6M3X - chains A and I of the 24 polymer chains in the assembly; structure by electron microscopy, 2.24 A resolution.

# Chain A (and I)
Protein: Sulfur oxygenase/reductase
From: Sulfurisphaera tokodaii (strain DSM 16993 / JCM 10545 / NBRC 100140 / 7)
Notes: EC 1.13.11.55; chain I of this document is another copy of the same molecule, construct and numbering; everything in this record applies to it too
UniProtKB: Q972K4 (Q972K4_SULTO); residues 1-311 here = UniProt positions 1-311
Amino-acid sequence (311 residues; numbered 1 to 311; the number before each row is that of its first residue):
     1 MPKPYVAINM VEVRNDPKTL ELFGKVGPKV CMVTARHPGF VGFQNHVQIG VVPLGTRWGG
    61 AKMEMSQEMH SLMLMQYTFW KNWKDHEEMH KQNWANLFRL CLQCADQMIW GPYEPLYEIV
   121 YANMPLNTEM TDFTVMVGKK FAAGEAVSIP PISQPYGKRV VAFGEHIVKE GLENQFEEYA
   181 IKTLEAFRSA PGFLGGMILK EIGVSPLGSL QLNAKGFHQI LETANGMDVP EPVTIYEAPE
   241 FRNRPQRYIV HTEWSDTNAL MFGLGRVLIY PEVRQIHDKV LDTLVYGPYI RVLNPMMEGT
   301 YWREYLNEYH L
Disordered / not traced: 1
Bound ions: Fe ion: His86, His90, Glu114
Reported in the primary citation:
  - Fe ion coordination: His86, His90, Glu114
  - mutagenesis - C31A, H86A, H90A, E114A: abolished catalytic activity
  - mutagenesis - C101A (10-fold), C104A (10-fold): decreased catalytic activity
  - catalytic residues: Cys31 (citing earlier work)
  - catalytic residues: His86, His90, Glu114

# How chain A and chain I interact
Contacting residue pairs (18):
  Lys25(A) - Asp106(I)  salt bridge
  Lys29(A) - Leu221(I)
  Lys29(A) - Thr223(I)  hydrogen bond (side chain-backbone)
  Met32(A) - Leu221(I)
  Met32(A) - Glu222(I)
  Val33(A) - Glu222(I)
  Arg36(A) - Glu222(I)  salt bridge
  Asn96(A) - Glu222(I)
  Asn96(A) - Asp228(I)  hydrogen bond
  Arg99(A) - Ala224(I)
  Arg99(A) - Met227(I)
  Arg99(A) - Asp228(I)  salt bridge
  Leu100(A) - Glu222(I)
  Leu100(A) - Ala224(I)  hydrophobic
  Gln103(A) - Ala224(I)
  Gln103(A) - Asn225(I)  hydrogen bond
  Asn225(A) - Met227(I)
  Met227(A) - Met227(I)  hydrophobic
Interface residues without a listed pair, chain A (13 interface residues in all): Ala95, Gly226

# Overview
13 residues of chain A and 8 residues of chain I are in contact, with 3 hydrogen bonds and 3 salt bridges.
Polar contacts include Lys25(A)-Asp106(I), Arg36(A)-Glu222(I) and Arg99(A)-Asp228(I). The paper reports
catalytic residues Cys31(A), His86(A) and His90(A) among others; C31A, H86A and H90A of chain A, among others,
abolish catalytic activity; 6 substitutions were tested in all.
Both chains are Sulfur oxygenase/reductase (Sulfurisphaera tokodaii (strain DSM 16993 / JCM 10545 / NBRC
100140 / 7)). Entry 6M3X (Cryo-EM structure of sulfur oxygenase reductase from Sulfurisphaera tokodaii) was
determined by electron microscopy together with 6M35 from the same study.
